5TR6 - chain A; structure by X-ray diffraction, 1.93 A resolution.

# Chain A
Molecule: Tyrosine-protein kinase SYK
Organism: Homo sapiens
Notes: EC 2.7.10.2
UniProtKB: P43405 (KSYK_HUMAN); residue numbers follow UniProt; this construct covers 356-635
Chain sequence (289 residues; row label = number of the first residue in the row):
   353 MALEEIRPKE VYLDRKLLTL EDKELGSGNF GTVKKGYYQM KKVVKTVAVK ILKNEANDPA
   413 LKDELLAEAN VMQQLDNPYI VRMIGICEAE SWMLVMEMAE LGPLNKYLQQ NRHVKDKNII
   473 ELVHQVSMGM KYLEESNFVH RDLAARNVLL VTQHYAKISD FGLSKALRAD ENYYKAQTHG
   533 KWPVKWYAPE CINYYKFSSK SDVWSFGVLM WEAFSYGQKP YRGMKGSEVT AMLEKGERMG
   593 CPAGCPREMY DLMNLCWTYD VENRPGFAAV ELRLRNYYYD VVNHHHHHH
Disordered / not traced: 353-361, 405-410, 640-641
Construct notes: initiating methionine (353); expression tag (354-355, 636-641)
Residues lining bound ligands: 7KG (6-{[(1R,2S)-2-aminocyclohexyl]amino}-7-fluoro-4-(1-methyl-1H-pyrazol-4-yl)-1,2-dihydro-3H-pyrrolo[3,4-c]pyridin-3-one): Leu-377, Gly-378, Ser-379, Phe-382, Val-385, Ala-400, Val-433, Met-448, Glu-449, Met-450, Ala-451, Glu-452, Gly-454, Pro-455, Arg-498, Asn-499, Leu-501, Ser-511, Asp-512
UniProt features mapped onto this chain:
  - active site: Asp-494 (Proton acceptor)
  - binding site (ATP): Leu-377 to Val-385, Lys-402
  - modified residue: Tyr-364 (Phosphotyrosine), Ser-379 (Phosphoserine), Thr-384 (Phosphothreonine), Tyr-484 (Phosphotyrosine), Tyr-507 (Phosphotyrosine), Tyr-525 (Phosphotyrosine), Tyr-526 (Phosphotyrosine), Thr-530 (Phosphothreonine), Tyr-546 (Phosphotyrosine), Ser-579 (Phosphoserine), Thr-582 (Phosphothreonine), Tyr-629 (Phosphotyrosine), Tyr-630 (Phosphotyrosine), Tyr-631 (Phosphotyrosine)
From the paper describing this entry:
  - binding site for 7KG: Glu-449, Ala-451, Arg-498, Asn-499, Asp-512

# Summary
Bound to chain A: compound 7KG. UniProt lists active-site residue Asp-494 and 10 ATP-binding residues. The
paper reports a binding site for 7KG at Glu-449, Ala-451 and Arg-498 among others.
Chain A is Tyrosine-protein kinase SYK (Homo sapiens); the structure, Discovery of TAK-659, an Orally
Available Investigational Inhibitor of Spleen Tyrosine Kinase (SYK), was determined by X-ray diffraction
together with 5TT7 from the same study.
